6U0T - chains M and A of the 13 polymer chains in the assembly; structure by electron microscopy, 4.16 A resolution (low resolution: residue-level contacts below are approximate; hydrogen-bond / salt-bridge calls are withheld).

[Chain M]
Molecule: Tubulin beta chain
Source organism: Tetrahymena thermophila
Reference sequence: P41352 (TBB_TETTH); residue numbers follow UniProt; this construct covers 1-443
Sequence (443 residues; row label = number of the first residue in the row):
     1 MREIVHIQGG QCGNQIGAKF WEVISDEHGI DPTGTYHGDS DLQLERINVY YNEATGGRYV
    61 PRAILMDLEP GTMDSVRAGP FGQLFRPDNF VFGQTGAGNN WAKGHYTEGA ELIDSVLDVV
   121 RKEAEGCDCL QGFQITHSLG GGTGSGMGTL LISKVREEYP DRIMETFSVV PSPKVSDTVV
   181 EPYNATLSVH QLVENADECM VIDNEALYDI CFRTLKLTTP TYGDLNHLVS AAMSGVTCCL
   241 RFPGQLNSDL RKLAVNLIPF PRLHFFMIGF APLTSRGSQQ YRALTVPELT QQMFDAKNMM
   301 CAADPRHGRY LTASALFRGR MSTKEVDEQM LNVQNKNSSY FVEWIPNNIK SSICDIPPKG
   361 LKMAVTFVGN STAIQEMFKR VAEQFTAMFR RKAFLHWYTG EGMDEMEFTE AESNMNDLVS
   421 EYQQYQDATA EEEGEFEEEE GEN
Not modelled in the structure: 38-47, 431-443
Swiss-Prot annotation at these positions:
  - binding site (GTP): Q11, E69, S138, G142, T143, G144, N204, N226
  - binding site (Mg(2+)): E69
Ligand contacts:
  - GDP (guanosine-5'-diphosphate): G10, Q11, C12, Q15, D67, E69, A97, S138, G141, G142, T143, G144, V169, D177, T178, E181, N204, L207, Y222, L225, N226
  - GTP (guanosine-5'-triphosphate): Q245, L246, K252

[Chain A]
Molecule: RIB43A protein
Source organism: Tetrahymena thermophila (strain SB210)
Reference sequence: A4VDZ5 (A4VDZ5_TETTS); numbering as in UniProt (aligned over 1-142)
Sequence (142 residues; row label = number of the first residue in the row):
     1 MKRVKESYFR EHPHWSDING CSGAKEFEGE DLAYDARIKY QKETQKQWIE QQIREKKMRE
    61 EAERNEERAY ATQTLELNRM RGMLEDDFNR KKASIRQAVK EENQQLDKQK RDLEKQSNNE
   121 KLNYERTEID MVKTRGQKRP FP
Not modelled in the structure: 1-4, 141-142
What the authors report for this chain:
  - binding site for GDP: Y8

[How chain M and chain A interact]
Pairs across the interface (33):
  Q11(M) - S7(A)
  Q15(M) - Y8(A)
  V23(M) - S22(A)
  D26(M) - G20(A)
  D26(M) - C21(A)
  D26(M) - S22(A)
  E27(M) - S22(A)
  P32(M) - I18(A)
  E69(M) - K5(A)
  G71(M) - E6(A)
  D74(M) - E6(A)
  S75(M) - S7(A)
  S75(M) - Y8(A)
  A78(M) - F9(A)
  G79(M) - W15(A)
  P80(M) - W15(A)
  P80(M) - S16(A)
  L215(M) - F27(A)
  K216(M) - E30(A)
  L217(M) - F27(A)
  L217(M) - G29(A)
  L217(M) - E30(A)
  T218(M) - E30(A)
  G223(M) - E11(A)
  D224(M) - F27(A)
  H227(M) - G23(A)
  H227(M) - F27(A)
  L273(M) - A24(A)
  R276(M) - E26(A)
  K359(M) - S22(A)
  K359(M) - G23(A)
  L361(M) - G23(A)
  L361(M) - A24(A)
Interface residues without a listed pair, chain M (28 interface residues in all): F81, T221, Y222, P358
Interface residues without a listed pair, chain A (21 interface residues in all): D17, K25, L32
From the paper, about this interface:
  - interface residues, chain A: C21(A), F27(A)

[Overview]
28 residues of chain M face 21 of chain A across their interface. Chain M binds GTP and GDP. UniProt lists 8
GTP-binding residues and Mg2+-binding residue E69(M) on chain M. The paper reports a binding site for GDP at
Y8(A); interface residues C21(A) and F27(A).
Chain M is Tubulin beta chain (Tetrahymena thermophila) and chain A is RIB43A protein (Tetrahymena thermophila
(strain SB210)); the structure, Protofilament Ribbon Flagellar Proteins Rib43a-S, was determined by electron
microscopy, deposited together with 6U0H and 6U0U.
